6QM7 - chains R and S of the 28 polymer chains in the assembly; structure by electron microscopy, 2.80 A resolution.

[Chain R]
Name: Proteasome alpha4 chain
From: Leishmania tarentolae
Chain sequence (248 residues; each row starts with the number of its first residue):
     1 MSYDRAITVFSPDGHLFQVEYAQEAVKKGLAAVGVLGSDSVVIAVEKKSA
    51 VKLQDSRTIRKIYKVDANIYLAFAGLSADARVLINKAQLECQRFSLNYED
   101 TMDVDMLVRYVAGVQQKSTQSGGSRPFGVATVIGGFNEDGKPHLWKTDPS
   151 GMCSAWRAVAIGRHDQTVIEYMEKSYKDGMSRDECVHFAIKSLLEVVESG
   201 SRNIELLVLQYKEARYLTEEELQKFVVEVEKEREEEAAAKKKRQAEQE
Disordered / not traced: 1, 241-248

[Chain S]
Name: Proteasome alpha5 chain
From: Leishmania tarentolae
Chain sequence (344 residues; each row starts with the number of its first residue):
     1 MLLPRLFSFPVCWSRALSLVCVYHVSLSFPSNSRRLCATPLLPLPCLCKL
    51 PAGHSPRKRCLFSFLSCFLDLTYFCIISFLHSVSCHLCFPLRRTRARHPI
   101 MFTSKSEYDRGVNTFSPEGRIFQIEYAVEAIKLGSTSLGIRTPEGVVLAA
   151 EKRVPSTLVVPSSMSKIMEVDSHIAAVMSGMVADARILVEHARVESQNHR
   201 FTYNEPMSVESCTLATCDLSIQFGESGGRRKLMSRPFGVSLLIAGVDEKG
   251 PQLWQTDPSGTHTRYDAQAIGGGAEAAQSVFTERYHRNMTLEEGETLAVD
   301 ILKQVMEDQLSPENIEVAVVRADDGKLHMYTPTEIKAIMSRMPE
Disordered / not traced: 1-106, 225-231, 343-344

[Chain R / chain S interface]
Residue-residue contacts - 61 pairs, chain R then chain S:
  Arg-5(R) with Tyr-108(S)
  Ala-6(R) with Tyr-108(S); Val-112(S), hydrophobic; Ser-234(S)
  Ile-7(R) with Tyr-108(S), hydrogen bond (backbone-side chain)
  Thr-8(R) with Ser-234(S), hydrogen bond (backbone-side chain); Arg-235(S)
  Val-9(R) with Val-112(S), hydrophobic; Gln-123(S)
  Phe-10(R) with Gln-123(S), hydrogen bond (backbone-side chain); Tyr-126(S), hydrophobic; Ala-127(S), hydrophobic; Ala-130(S), hydrophobic; Met-181(S), hydrophobic; Arg-235(S); Pro-236(S); Gly-238(S)
  Ser-11(R) with Tyr-126(S)
  Pro-12(R) with Tyr-126(S), hydrophobic; Glu-129(S)
  Asp-13(R) with Leu-133(S)
  Gly-14(R) with Tyr-126(S); Ala-130(S)
  His-15(R) with Leu-133(S)
  Leu-16(R) with Met-181(S), hydrophobic; Arg-235(S)
  Gln-18(R) with Tyr-108(S), hydrogen bond
  Gln-116(R) with Ala-183(S); Asp-184(S), hydrogen bond; Ile-187(S); Arg-235(S)
  Lys-117(R) with Ile-187(S)
  Thr-119(R) with Arg-235(S), hydrogen bond (backbone-side chain)
  Gln-120(R) with Met-233(S); Ser-234(S), hydrogen bond (backbone-backbone); Arg-235(S), hydrogen bond (side chain-backbone); Pro-236(S); Phe-237(S)
  Gly-122(R) with Ser-234(S)
  Trp-145(R) with Ser-163(S)
  Ser-150(R) with Ala-183(S)
  Gly-151(R) with Ala-183(S)
  Met-152(R) with Met-164(S), hydrophobic; Ala-183(S)
  Ser-154(R) with Ser-163(S)
  Ala-155(R) with Val-159(S); Val-160(S), hydrogen bond (backbone-backbone); Ser-163(S), hydrogen bond (backbone-side chain)
  Trp-156(R) with Ser-156(S); Leu-158(S); Val-159(S), hydrophobic
  Arg-157(R) with Thr-157(S), hydrogen bond (side chain-backbone); Leu-158(S), hydrogen bond (backbone-backbone)
  Ala-158(R) with Leu-158(S)
  Ile-169(R) with Ser-156(S); Leu-158(S)
  Met-172(R) with Leu-158(S), hydrophobic
  Glu-173(R) with Ser-156(S); Thr-157(S), hydrogen bond (side chain-backbone); Leu-158(S)
  Tyr-176(R) with Leu-158(S), hydrophobic
Also at the interface, not in a pair above, chain R (32 interface residues in all): Ser-121
Also at the interface, not in a pair above, chain S (29 interface residues in all): Glu-107, Pro-155, Val-182, Leu-232

[Overview]
Chain R and chain S form an interface of 32 and 29 residues respectively, with 13 hydrogen bonds. Among the
polar pairs are Ile-7(R)/Tyr-108(S), Thr-8(R)/Ser-234(S) and Phe-10(R)/Gln-123(S).
Here chain R is Proteasome alpha4 chain and chain S is Proteasome alpha5 chain, both from Leishmania
tarentolae. Entry 6QM7 (Leishmania tarentolae proteasome 20S subunit complexed with GSK3494245) was determined
by electron microscopy (same publication as 6QM8).
